Entry 6C2W (X-ray diffraction, 4.12 A resolution (low resolution: residue-level contacts below are approximate; hydrogen-bond / salt-bridge calls are withheld)); this record covers chain A.

Chain A:
Molecule: Prothrombin
From: Homo sapiens
Notes: EC 3.4.21.5
Reference sequence: P00734 (THRB_HUMAN); residues 1-579 here correspond to UniProt positions 44-622 (UniProt number = residue number + 43)
Sequence (582 residues; row label = number of the first residue in the row):
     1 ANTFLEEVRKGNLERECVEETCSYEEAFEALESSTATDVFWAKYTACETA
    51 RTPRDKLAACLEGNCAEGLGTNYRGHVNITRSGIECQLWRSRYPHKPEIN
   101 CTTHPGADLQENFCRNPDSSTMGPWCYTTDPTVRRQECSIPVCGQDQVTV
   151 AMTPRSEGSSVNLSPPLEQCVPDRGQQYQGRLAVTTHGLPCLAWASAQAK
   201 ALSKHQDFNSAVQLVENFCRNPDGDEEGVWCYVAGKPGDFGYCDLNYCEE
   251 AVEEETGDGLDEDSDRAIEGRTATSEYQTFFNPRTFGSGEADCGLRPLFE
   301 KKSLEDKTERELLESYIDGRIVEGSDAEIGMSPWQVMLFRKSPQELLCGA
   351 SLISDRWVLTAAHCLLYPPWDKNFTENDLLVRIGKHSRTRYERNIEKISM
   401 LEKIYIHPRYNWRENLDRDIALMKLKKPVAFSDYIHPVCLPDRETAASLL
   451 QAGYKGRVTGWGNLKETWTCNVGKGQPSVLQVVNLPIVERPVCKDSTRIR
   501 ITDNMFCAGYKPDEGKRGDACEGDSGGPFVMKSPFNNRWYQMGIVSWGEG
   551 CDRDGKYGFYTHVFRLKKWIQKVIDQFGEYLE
Not modelled in the structure: 259-265
Disulfides: C17-C22, C47-C60, C65-C143, C86-C126, C101-C470, C114-C138, C170-C248, C191-C231, C219-C243, C293-C439, C348-C364, C493-C507, C521-C551
Glycans and other covalent adducts: N-acetylglucosamine (NAG) linked to N78, N373
Modified / non-standard residues: E6, E7, E14, E16, E19, E20, E25, E26, E29, E32 (gamma-carboxy-glutamic acid; CGU)
Construct notes: engineered mutation C101 (Ser144 in P00734), C470 (Ala513 in P00734); variant M122 (Thr165 in P00734); expression tag (580-582)
Metal / ion sites: Mg2+ site 1: E14, E19; Mg2+ site 2: E16, E26, E29; Mg2+ site 3: E16 (shared with 1 residue of chain B); Mg2+ site 4: T21 (shared with 1 residue of chain B); Mg2+ site 5: E29, E32; Mg2+ site 6 near E29 (its only coordinating residue here)
Swiss-Prot annotation at these positions:
  - region: A508 to V530 (High affinity receptor-binding region which is also known as the TP508 peptide)
  - active site (Charge relay system): H363, D419, S525
  - site (Cleavage): R155, S156, R271, T272, R320, I321
  - modified residue (4-carboxyglutamate): E6, E7, E14, E16, E19, E20, E25, E26, E29, E32
  - glycosylation (N-linked (GlcNAc...) asparagine): N78 (complex), N100 (complex), N373 (complex)
Reported in the primary citation:
  - contacts within the chain: Y93-W547
  - catalytic residues: H363, D419, S525
  - post-translational modification sites: R155, R271, R320 (citing earlier work)

In short:
Covalently linked N-acetylglucosamine: at N78 and N373. E14 and E19 coordinate Mg2+ site 1. The Mg2+ site 2 is
built by E16, E26 and E29. UniProt lists 3 active-site residues. From the paper: catalytic residues H363, D419
and S525; modification sites R155, R271 and R320.
Chain A is Prothrombin (Homo sapiens); the structure, Crystal structure of human prothrombin mutant
S101C/A470C, was determined by X-ray diffraction (same publication as 6BJR).
